Entry 6JNL (X-ray diffraction, 2.15 A resolution); this record covers chains A and C of the 3 polymer chains in the assembly.

== Chain A ==
Molecule: Lysine-specific demethylase REF6
Organism: Arabidopsis thaliana
Notes: EC 1.14.11.-
UniProtKB: Q9STM3 (REF6_ARATH); residue numbers follow UniProt; this construct covers 1260-1360
Amino-acid sequence (101 residues; each row starts with the number of its first residue):
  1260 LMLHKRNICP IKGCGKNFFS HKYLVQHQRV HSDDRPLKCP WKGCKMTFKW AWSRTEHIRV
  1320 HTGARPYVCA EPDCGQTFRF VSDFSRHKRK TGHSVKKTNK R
Disordered / not traced: 1260-1264, 1354-1360
Curated features (UniProtKB/Swiss-Prot):
  - zinc finger: Asn1266 to His1290 (C2H2-type 2), Leu1296 to His1320 (C2H2-type 3), Tyr1326 to His1352 (C2H2-type 4)
  - binding site (Zn(2+)): His1263, Cys1268, Cys1273, His1280, His1286, His1290, Cys1298, Cys1303, His1316, His1320, Cys1328, Cys1333, His1346, His1352
  - mutagenesis: Lys1281 (K1281A: Reduced binding affinity to DNA), Tyr1282 (Y1282A: Reduced binding affinity to DNA), Trp1309 (W1309A: Impaired binding affinity to DNA), Trp1311 (W1311A: Reduced binding affinity to DNA), Glu1315 (E1315A: Reduced binding affinity to DNA), Phe1339 (F1339A: Reduced binding affinity to DNA), Val1340 (V1340A: Reduced binding affinity to DNA), Ser1341 (S1341W: Reduced binding affinity to DNA), Asp1342 (D1342A: Reduced binding affinity to DNA)
Metal / ion sites: Zn2+ site 1: Cys1268, Cys1273, His1286, His1290; Zn2+ site 2: Cys1298, Cys1303, His1316, His1320; Mg2+: Cys1298, Trp1300, Cys1303; Zn2+ site 3: Cys1328, Cys1333, His1346, His1352
From the paper describing this entry:
  - binding site for the 11-nt DNA strand (chain C): Trp1311 (proposed by the authors, not directly observed)

== Chain C ==
Molecule: 11-nt DNA strand
Sequence (11 nucleotides; row label = number of the first residue in the row):
     1 CAAAACAGAG A

== Interface between chain A and chain C ==
Contacting residue pairs (13):
  Lys1281(A) - DA2(C)  salt bridge to the phosphate
  Trp1311(A) - DA5(C)  phosphate contact
  Trp1311(A) - DC6(C)  base contact
  Trp1311(A) - DA7(C)  base contact
  Tyr1326(A) - DC6(C)  hydrogen bond to the phosphate
  Val1340(A) - DC6(C)  phosphate contact
  Val1340(A) - DA7(C)  base contact
  Ser1341(A) - DG8(C)  hydrogen bond to the base
  Ser1341(A) - DA9(C)  hydrogen bond to the base
  Ser1344(A) - DA7(C)  hydrogen bond to the phosphate
  Arg1345(A) - DG10(C)  base contact
  Lys1347(A) - DA7(C)  salt bridge to the phosphate
  Arg1348(A) - DG8(C)  salt bridge to the phosphate
Also at the interface, not in a pair above, chain A (10 interface residues in all): Thr1314
Also at the interface, not in a pair above, chain C (8 interface residues in all): DC1

== Summary ==
Chain A and chain C form an interface of 10 and 8 residues respectively; the contacts include 4 hydrogen bonds
and 3 salt bridges. Polar pairs include Ser1341(A)-DG8(C), Ser1341(A)-DA9(C) and Tyr1326(A)-DC6(C). The paper
reports a binding site for the 11-nt DNA strand (chain C) at Trp1311(A).
Here chain A is Lysine-specific demethylase REF6 (Arabidopsis thaliana) and chain C is an 11-nt DNA strand.
Entry 6JNL (REF6 ZnF2-4-NAC004 complex) was determined by X-ray diffraction, deposited together with 6JNM and
6JNN.
